PDB entry 7NAU | electron microscopy, 3.78 A resolution | chains A and L of the 21 polymer chains in the assembly

# Chain A
Molecule: 16S rRNA
From: Escherichia coli (strain K12)
Sequence (1542 nucleotides; row label = number of the first residue in the row):
     1 AAAUUGAAGA GUUUGAUCAU GGCUCAGAUU GAACGCUGGC GGCAGGCCUA ACACAUGCAA
    61 GUCGAACGGU AACAGGAAGA AGCUUGCUUC UUUGCUGACG AGUGGCGGAC GGGUGAGUAA
   121 UGUCUGGGAA ACUGCCUGAU GGAGGGGGAU AACUACUGGA AACGGUAGCU AAUACCGCAU
   181 AACGUCGCAA GACCAAAGAG GGGGACCUUC GGGCCUCUUG CCAUCGGAUG UGCCCAGAUG
   241 GGAUUAGCUA GUAGGUGGGG UAACGGCUCA CCUAGGCGAC GAUCCCUAGC UGGUCUGAGA
   301 GGAUGACCAG CCACACUGGA ACUGAGACAC GGUCCAGACU CCUACGGGAG GCAGCAGUGG
   361 GGAAUAUUGC ACAAUGGGCG CAAGCCUGAU GCAGCCAUGC CGCGUGUAUG AAGAAGGCCU
   421 UCGGGUUGUA AAGUACUUUC AGCGGGGAGG AAGGGAGUAA AGUUAAUACC UUUGCUCAUU
   481 GACGUUACCC GCAGAAGAAG CACCGGCUAA CUCCGUGCCA GCAGCCXCGG UAAUACGGAG
   541 GGUGCAAGCG UUAAUCGGAA UUACUGGGCG UAAAGCGCAC GCAGGCGGUU UGUUAAGUCA
   601 GAUGUGAAAU CCCCGGGCUC AACCUGGGAA CUGCAUCUGA UACUGGCAAG CUUGAGUCUC
   661 GUAGAGGGGG GUAGAAUUCC AGGUGUAGCG GUGAAAUGCG UAGAGAUCUG GAGGAAUACC
   721 GGUGGCGAAG GCGGCCCCCU GGACGAAGAC UGACGCUCAG GUGCGAAAGC GUGGGGAGCA
   781 AACAGGAUUA GAUACCCUGG UAGUCCACGC CGUAAACGAU GUCGACUUGG AGGUUGUGCC
   841 CUUGAGGCGU GGCUUCCGGA GCUAACGCGU UAAGUCGACC GCCUGGGGAG UACGGCCGCA
   901 AGGUUAAAAC UCAAAUGAAU UGACGGGGGC CCGCACAAGC GGUGGAGCAU GUGGUUUAAU
   961 UCGAUGXAAC GCGAAGAACC UUACCUGGUC UUGACAUCCA CGGAAGUUUU CAGAGAUGAG
  1021 AAUGUGCCUU CGGGAACCGU GAGACAGGUG CUGCAUGGCU GUCGUCAGCU CGUGUUGUGA
  1081 AAUGUUGGGU UAAGUCCCGC AACGAGCGCA ACCCUUAUCC UUUGUUGCCA GCGGUCCGGC
  1141 CGGGAACUCA AAGGAGACUG CCAGUGAUAA ACUGGAGGAA GGUGGGGAUG ACGUCAAGUC
  1201 AUCAUGGCCC UUACGACCAG GGCUACACAC GUGCUACAAU GGCGCAUACA AAGAGAAGCG
  1261 ACCUCGCGAG AGCAAGCGGA CCUCAUAAAG UGCGUCGUAG UCCGGAUUGG AGUCUGCAAC
  1321 UCGACUCCAU GAAGUCGGAA UCGCUAGUAA UCGUGGAUCA GAAUGCCACG GUGAAUACGU
  1381 UCCCGGGCCU UGUACACACC GCCCGUXACA CCAUGGGAGU GGGUUGCAAA AGAAGUAGGU
  1441 AGCUUAACCU UCGGGAGGGC GCUUACCACU UUGUGAUUCA UGACUGGGGU GAAGUCGUAA
  1501 CAAGGUAACC GUAGGGGAAC CUGCGGUUGG AUCACCUCCU UA
Disordered / not traced: 1401-1408, 1492-1501, 1541-1542
Modified residues: PSU (pseudouridine-5'-monophosphate) at position 516, G7M (N7-methyl-guanosine-5'-monophosphate) at position 527, 2MG (2N-methylguanosine-5'-monophosphate) at position 966, 5MC (5-methylcytidine-5'-monophosphate) at position 967, 2MG (2N-methylguanosine-5'-monophosphate) at position 1207, 4OC (4n,o2'-methylcytidine-5'-monophosphate) at position 1402, 5MC (5-methylcytidine-5'-monophosphate) at position 1407, UR3 (3-methyluridine-5'-monophoshate) at position 1498, 2MG (2N-methylguanosine-5'-monophosphate) at position 1516, MA6 (6N-dimethyladenosine-5'-monophoshate) at position 1518, MA6 (6N-dimethyladenosine-5'-monophoshate) at position 1519
Ion coordination: Mg2+ site 1 near G21 (its only coordinating residue here); Mg2+ site 2 near G41 (its only coordinating residue here); Mg2+ site 3: C48, G115; Mg2+ site 4 near A53 (its only coordinating residue here); Mg2+ site 5 near U56 (its only coordinating residue here); Mg2+ site 6: A59, U387; Mg2+ site 7: A109, G331; Mg2+ site 8 near G111 (its only coordinating residue here); Mg2+ site 9 near G113 (its only coordinating residue here); Mg2+ site 10: A116, G117, G289; Mg2+ site 11: G145, A197; Mg2+ site 12: A174, C175; 27 more Mg2+ sites not listed
What the authors report for this chain:
  - conformationally variable residues (order/disorder transition): A1492 to A1493

# Chain L
Name: 30S ribosomal protein S12
From: Escherichia coli (strain K12)
UniProtKB: P0A7S3 (RS12_ECOLI); residues 1-124 here = UniProt positions 1-124
Chain sequence (124 residues; numbered 1 to 124; the number before each row is that of its first residue):
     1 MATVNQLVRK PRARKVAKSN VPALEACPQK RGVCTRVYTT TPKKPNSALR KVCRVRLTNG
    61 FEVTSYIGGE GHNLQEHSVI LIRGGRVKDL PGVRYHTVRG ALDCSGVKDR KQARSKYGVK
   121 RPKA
Disordered / not traced: 1
Modified residues: Asp89 ((3R)-3-(methylsulfanyl)-L-aspartic acid; D2T)

# Chain A / chain L interface
Pairs across the interface - 83 pairs, chain A then chain L:
  A32(A) with Pro28(L), base contact
  A33(A) with Gln29(L), hydrogen bond to the base
  C34(A) with Gln29(L), hydrogen bond to the sugar; Val98(L), sugar contact
  G35(A) with Gly100(L), sugar contact; Ser115(L), hydrogen bond to the sugar; Gly118(L), hydrogen bond to the sugar
  C36(A) with Ser115(L), sugar contact; Gly118(L), phosphate contact; Lys120(L), salt bridge to the phosphate; Arg121(L), phosphate contact
  U37(A) with Lys120(L), phosphate contact; Arg121(L), hydrogen bond to the phosphate
  G302(A) with Arg14(L), phosphate contact
  A303(A) with Arg14(L), salt bridge to the phosphate
  G362(A) with Lys30(L), hydrogen bond to the phosphate
  A363(A) with Cys27(L), hydrogen bond to the base; Pro28(L), base contact; Gln29(L), sugar contact; Lys30(L), salt bridge to the phosphate; Arg31(L), salt bridge to the phosphate; Thr58(L), hydrogen bond to the phosphate
  A364(A) with Arg31(L), salt bridge to the phosphate
  G500(A) with Arg121(L), salt bridge to the phosphate
  C501(A) with Arg114(L), salt bridge to the phosphate; Ser115(L), hydrogen bond to the phosphate; Arg121(L), salt bridge to the phosphate
  A502(A) with Ala113(L), phosphate contact; Arg114(L), hydrogen bond to the phosphate; Ser115(L), hydrogen bond to the phosphate; Lys116(L), hydrogen bond to the phosphate
  C503(A) with Lys116(L), salt bridge to the phosphate
  C518(A) with Asn46(L), hydrogen bond to the sugar; Ser47(L), phosphate contact
  C519(A) with Ser47(L), phosphate contact
  A520(A) with Leu49(L), phosphate contact
  G521(A) with Lys51(L), salt bridge to the phosphate
  C522(A) with Tyr66(L), phosphate contact; Tyr117(L), hydrogen bond to the phosphate
  A523(A) with Asp89(L), base contact
  G524(A) with Arg86(L), phosphate contact
  C525(A) with Arg86(L), salt bridge to the phosphate; Lys88(L), hydrogen bond to the phosphate
  C526(A) with Lys88(L), phosphate contact
  G537(A) with Arg110(L), salt bridge to the phosphate
  G538(A) with Arg110(L), salt bridge to the phosphate; Lys111(L), hydrogen bond to the phosphate; Gln112(L), hydrogen bond to the phosphate
  A539(A) with Gln112(L), hydrogen bond to the phosphate
  U552(A) with Pro28(L), hydrogen bond to the sugar; Arg83(L), sugar contact; Gly84(L), hydrogen bond to the sugar; Gly85(L), phosphate contact
  A553(A) with Leu24(L), sugar contact; Ala26(L), hydrogen bond to the sugar; Cys27(L), sugar contact; Pro28(L), sugar contact; Gly84(L), phosphate contact; Gly85(L), phosphate contact
  A554(A) with Ser19(L), hydrogen bond to the phosphate; Ala26(L), sugar contact
  U561(A) with Lys15(L), hydrogen bond to the phosphate
  U562(A) with Arg12(L), phosphate contact; Ala13(L), hydrogen bond to the sugar; Arg14(L), sugar contact; Lys15(L), salt bridge to the phosphate
  A563(A) with Arg12(L), base contact
  C564(A) with Leu7(L), sugar contact; Arg12(L), salt bridge to the phosphate
  G567(A) with Arg12(L), base contact
  G568(A) with Ala2(L), base contact
  G585(A) with Asn5(L), hydrogen bond to the sugar
  A759(A) with Arg9(L), sugar contact
  C879(A) with Asn5(L), phosphate contact
  C880(A) with Thr3(L), hydrogen bond to the phosphate; Asn5(L), hydrogen bond to the phosphate; Arg9(L), salt bridge to the phosphate
  G881(A) with Gln6(L), hydrogen bond to the base; Arg9(L), salt bridge to the phosphate
  C882(A) with Ala2(L), base contact
  A909(A) with Lys18(L), salt bridge to the phosphate
  C912(A) with Pro91(L), phosphate contact
  A913(A) with Lys88(L), salt bridge to the phosphate
Other interface residues (no listed pair), chain A (51 interface residues in all): U24, G7M_527, G550, U551, C556, U884
Other interface residues (no listed pair), chain L (53 interface residues in all): Val21, Gly69, Glu70, Leu81, Val87, Arg99, Asp109, Val119

# Overview
51 residues of chain A and 53 residues of chain L are in contact, with 28 hydrogen bonds and 19 salt bridges.
Among the polar pairs are A33(A)-Gln29(L), A363(A)-Cys27(L) and G881(A)-Gln6(L). C48(A) and G115(A) coordinate
Mg2+ site 3. A59(A) and U387(A) coordinate Mg2+ site 6. The paper reports conformational variability at
A1492(A).
Chain A is 16S rRNA and chain L is 30S ribosomal protein S12, both from Escherichia coli (strain K12); the
structure, Bacterial 30S ribosomal subunit assembly complex state C (Consensus Refinement), was determined by
electron microscopy, deposited together with 7AF3, 7AF5, 7AF8, 7AFA, 7AFD, 7AFH and 17 further entries.
